8ETV - chains D and J of the 8 polymer chains in the assembly; structure by electron microscopy, 3.16 A resolution.

# Chain D
Protein: Histone H2B 1.1
Organism: Xenopus laevis
UniProt: P02281 (H2B11_XENLA); residues 2-123 here correspond to UniProt positions 5-126 (UniProt number = residue number + 3)
Amino-acid sequence (123 residues; numbered 1 to 123; the number before each row is that of its first residue):
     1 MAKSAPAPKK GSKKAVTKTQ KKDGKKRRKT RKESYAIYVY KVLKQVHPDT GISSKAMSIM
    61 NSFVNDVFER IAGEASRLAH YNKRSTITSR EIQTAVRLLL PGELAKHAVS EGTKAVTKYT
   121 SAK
Unresolved in the structure: 1-28
Construct notes: initiating methionine (1); engineered mutation Thr30 (Ser33 in P02281)
Swiss-Prot annotation at these positions:
  - modified residue: Lys3 (N6-acetyllysine), Lys10 (N6-acetyllysine), Ser12 (Phosphoserine), Lys13 (N6-acetyllysine), Lys18 (N6-acetyllysine)
  - glycosylation: Ser110 (O-linked (GlcNAc) serine)
  - cross-link: Lys118 (Glycyl lysine isopeptide (Lys-Gly) (interchain with G-Cter in ubiquitin))

# Chain J
Molecule: 227-nt DNA strand
Sequence (227 nucleotides; numbered -153 to 73; the number before each row is that of its first residue; numbers below 1 keep their minus sign (DT-153 is residue -153)):
  -153 TCGGTACCCG GGGATCCTCT AGAGTGGGAG CTCGGAACAC TATCCGACTG GCACCGGCAA
   -93 GGTCGCTGTT CAATACATGC ACAGGATGTA TATATCTGAC ACGTGCCTGG AGACTAGGGA
   -33 GTAATCCCCT TGGCGGTTAA AACGCGGGGG ACAGCGCGTA CGTGCGTTTA AGCGGTGCTA
    27 GAGCTGTCTA CGACCAATTG AGCGGCCTCG GCACCGGGAT TCTCCAG
Unresolved in the structure: -153 to -38, 73

# Chain D / chain J interface
Pairs across the interface - 9 pairs, chain D then chain J:
  Thr30(D) with DG50(J), phosphate contact
  Arg31(D) with DC49(J), phosphate contact; DG50(J), phosphate contact
  Lys32(D) with DC49(J), sugar contact; DG50(J), hydrogen bond to the phosphate
  Ser34(D) with DC49(J), phosphate contact
  Ile37(D) with DG48(J), sugar contact; DC49(J), phosphate contact
  Tyr38(D) with DG48(J), hydrogen bond to the phosphate
Also at the interface, not in a pair above, chain D (7 interface residues in all): Glu33
Also at the interface, not in a pair above, chain J (4 interface residues in all): DA47

# Summary
The interface between chain D and chain J involves 7 residues on one side and 4 on the other; the contacts
include 2 hydrogen bonds. Polar contacts include Lys32(D)-DG50(J) and Tyr38(D)-DG48(J).
Chain D is Histone H2B 1.1 (Xenopus laevis) and chain J is a 227-nt DNA strand; the structure, Class2 of the
INO80-Hexasome complex, was determined by electron microscopy (same publication as 8ETS, 8ETT, 8ETU, 8ETW,
8EU9, 8EUE, 8EUF and 8EUJ).
